PDB entry 6RAZ | electron microscopy, 4.46 A resolution (low resolution: residue-level contacts below are approximate; hydrogen-bond / salt-bridge calls are withheld) | chains 6 and 4 of the 13 polymer chains in the assembly

# Chain 6
Name: DNA replication licensing factor Mcm6
Source organism: Drosophila melanogaster
Notes: EC 3.6.4.12
UniProtKB: Q9V461 (MCM6_DROME); numbering as in UniProt (aligned over 1-817)
Chain sequence (817 residues; each row starts with the number of its first residue):
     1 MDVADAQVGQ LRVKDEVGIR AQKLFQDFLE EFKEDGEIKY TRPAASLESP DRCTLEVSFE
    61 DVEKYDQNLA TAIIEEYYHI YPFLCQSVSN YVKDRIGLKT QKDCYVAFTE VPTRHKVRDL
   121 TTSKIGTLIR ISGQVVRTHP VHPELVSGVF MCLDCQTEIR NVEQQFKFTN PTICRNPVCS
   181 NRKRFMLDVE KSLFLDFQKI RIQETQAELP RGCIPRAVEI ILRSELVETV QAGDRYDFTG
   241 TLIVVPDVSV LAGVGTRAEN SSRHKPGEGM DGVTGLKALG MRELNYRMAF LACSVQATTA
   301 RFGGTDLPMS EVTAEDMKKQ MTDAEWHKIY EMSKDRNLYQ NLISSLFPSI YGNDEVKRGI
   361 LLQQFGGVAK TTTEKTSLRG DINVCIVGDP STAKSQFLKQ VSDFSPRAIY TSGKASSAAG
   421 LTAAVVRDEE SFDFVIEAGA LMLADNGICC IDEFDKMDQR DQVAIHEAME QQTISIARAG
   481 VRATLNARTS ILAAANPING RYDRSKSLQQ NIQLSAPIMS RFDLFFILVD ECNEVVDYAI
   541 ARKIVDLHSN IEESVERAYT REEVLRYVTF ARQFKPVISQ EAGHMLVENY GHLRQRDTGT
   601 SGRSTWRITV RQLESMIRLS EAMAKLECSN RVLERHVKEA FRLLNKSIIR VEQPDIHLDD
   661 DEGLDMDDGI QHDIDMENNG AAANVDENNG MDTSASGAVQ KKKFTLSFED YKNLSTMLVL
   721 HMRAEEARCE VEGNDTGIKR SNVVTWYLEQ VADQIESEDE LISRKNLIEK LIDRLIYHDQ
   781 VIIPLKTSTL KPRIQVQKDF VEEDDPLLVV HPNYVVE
Unresolved in the structure: 1-12, 115, 248-285, 298-304, 602-605, 651-817
Ligand contacts:
  - ADP (adenosine-5'-diphosphate): Ser520, Val610, Arg611, Glu614
  - ATP (adenosine-5'-triphosphate): Ile350, Tyr351, Gly352, Pro390, Ser391, Thr392, Ala393, Lys394, Ser395, Gln396, Lys543
Swiss-Prot annotation at these positions:
  - zinc finger: Cys152 to Cys179 (C4-type)
  - motif: Ser520 to Asp523 (Arginine finger)
  - binding site (ATP): Ser391, Thr392, Ala393, Lys394, Ser395, Asn496
  - binding site (ADP): Arg611, Glu614
From the paper describing this entry:
  - catalytic residues: Arg521 (citing earlier work)
  - mutagenesis - R521A: decreased catalytic activity

# Chain 4
Name: DNA replication licensing factor MCM4
Source organism: Drosophila melanogaster
Notes: EC 3.6.4.12
UniProtKB: Q26454 (MCM4_DROME); numbering as in UniProt (aligned over 1-866)
Chain sequence (866 residues; row label = number of the first residue in the row):
     1 MSSPARSPSV GGATPKQGAR TPTRGIASQD VETPMRMGPG RAVRPSDNIS LPPTSPGNIS
    61 LPATSPARGL GANMSEIDLS SPLNYGTPSS MGSIRTPRSG IRGTPLRARP DIRTDKRIRQ
   121 VAIGGGSGLE PIPEKGSETT DPVSESSQAP QLVVWGTNVV VSQCKSKFKS FIMRFIDPSA
   181 EQDEISENID VNQPLYLQKL EEIHTLEEPY LNLNCAHLKT FDQDLYRQLI CYPQEVIPGF
   241 DMAINEMFFE RYPAALLEHQ IQVRPFNADK TRNMRSLNPE DMDQLISISG MVIRSSNVIP
   301 EMREAFFSCN ICSFSTTVEV DRGRINQPTL CTNCNTNHCF RLIHNRSEFT DKQLVKLQES
   361 PDDMAAGQTP HNVLLYAHND LVDKVQPGDR VTVTGIYRAT PLKTGGLSSS VKSVYKTHVD
   421 VVHFRKVDNK RLYEDEEGKD HIFPPERVEL LQLLAKKPDI YDRLARAIAP SIYENDDIKK
   481 GILLQLFGGT KKKHATLGRQ NFRSEIHLLL CGDPGTSKSQ MLQYVFNLVP RSQYTSGRGS
   541 SAVGLTAYVT KDPETRQLVL QTGALVLADN GVCCIDEFDK MNDSTRSVLH EVMEQQTLSI
   601 AKAGIICQLN ARTSILAAAN PAESQWNKRK NIIDNVQLPH TLLSRFDLIF LVLDPQDEIF
   661 DKRLASHLVS LYYVTRHEEE DTMFDMSVLR DYIAYAREHL SPTLSDEAQQ RLIQAYVDMR
   721 KVGAGRGQIS AYPRQLESLI RLSEAHAKVR LSNQVELLDV EEAWRLHREA LKQSATDPLS
   781 GKIDVGILTT GLSTAARKKR ADLVAAIKEN LKKKGKVLTV PYQKLFSDIK EGSQIMITRE
   841 QFEDALKEVQ DEGAIVVMGK NTIRIC
Unresolved in the structure: 1-150, 190-191, 264-265, 427-442, 777-866
Ligand contacts:
  - ATP (adenosine-5'-triphosphate), molecule 1: Ile472, Glu474, Gly512, Asp513, Pro514, Gly515, Thr516, Ser517, Lys518, Ser519, Gln520, Glu577, Ala618, Leu664
  - ATP, molecule 2: Phe502, His590, Gln595, Pro733, Arg734
Swiss-Prot annotation at these positions:
  - motif: Ser644 to Asp647 (Arginine finger)
  - binding site (ATP): Gly512 to Ser519
  - modified residue: Ser55 (Phosphoserine), Ser81 (Phosphoserine), Thr87 (Phosphothreonine)
From the paper describing this entry:
  - catalytic residues: Arg645 (citing earlier work)
  - mutagenesis - R645A: unchanged catalytic activity

# Chain 6 / chain 4 interface
Contacting residue pairs (80):
  Val13(6) - Ser313(4)
  Tyr78(6) - Asn345(4)
  Tyr78(6) - Arg346(4)
  His79(6) - Phe306(4)
  His79(6) - Arg346(4)
  Thr121(6) - Asp351(4)
  Thr122(6) - Pro300(4)
  Thr122(6) - Phe349(4)
  Thr122(6) - Thr350(4)
  Thr122(6) - Asp351(4)
  Ile125(6) - Arg346(4)
  Val136(6) - Ile605(4)
  Val136(6) - Ile606(4)
  Arg137(6) - Ile605(4)
  Lys167(6) - His344(4)
  Arg201(6) - Gln557(4)
  Arg201(6) - Ile605(4)
  Gln203(6) - Ile605(4)
  Gln203(6) - Ile606(4)
  Gln206(6) - Gln608(4)
  Pro210(6) - Asn610(4)
  Arg211(6) - Asp569(4)
  Arg211(6) - Asn610(4)
  Arg211(6) - Ala611(4)
  Arg211(6) - Arg612(4)
  Gly212(6) - Gln386(4)
  Gly212(6) - Asp569(4)
  Val244(6) - Asn345(4)
  Val244(6) - Phe349(4)
  Pro246(6) - His344(4)
  Tyr286(6) - Ile299(4)
  Tyr286(6) - Met302(4)
  Tyr286(6) - His344(4)
  Met288(6) - Pro300(4)
  Ser349(6) - Arg499(4)
  Pro390(6) - Arg734(4)
  Ser391(6) - Pro733(4)
  Ser391(6) - Arg734(4)
  Lys399(6) - Gln500(4)
  Lys399(6) - Asn501(4)
  Tyr410(6) - Gln595(4)
  Thr411(6) - Ser599(4)
  Ser412(6) - Glu591(4)
  Ser412(6) - Ser599(4)
  Lys414(6) - Ser587(4)
  Lys414(6) - Val588(4)
  Lys414(6) - Leu589(4)
  Lys414(6) - His590(4)
  Lys414(6) - Glu591(4)
  Ala415(6) - Ser599(4)
  Ser416(6) - Ala601(4)
  Ser417(6) - Ala601(4)
  Ser417(6) - Lys602(4)
  Ala419(6) - Ala603(4)
  Gly420(6) - Ala601(4)
  Thr422(6) - Ala603(4)
  Arg427(6) - Arg556(4)
  Glu430(6) - Gln557(4)
  Glu453(6) - His590(4)
  Lys456(6) - Asp583(4)
  Lys456(6) - Ser584(4)
  Lys456(6) - Ser587(4)
  Asn499(6) - Pro639(4)
  Arg501(6) - His640(4)
  Cys532(6) - Arg720(4)
  Glu534(6) - Tyr716(4)
  Glu534(6) - Arg720(4)
  Glu534(6) - Lys721(4)
  Asp537(6) - Tyr716(4)
  Tyr538(6) - Ile713(4)
  Tyr538(6) - Gln714(4)
  Tyr538(6) - Ala715(4)
  Tyr538(6) - Tyr716(4)
  Tyr538(6) - Val717(4)
  Arg542(6) - Ile713(4)
  His548(6) - Lys492(4)
  Ser549(6) - Ser705(4)
  Asn550(6) - Thr496(4)
  Glu553(6) - Thr496(4)
  Arg561(6) - Arg499(4)
Also at the interface, not in a pair above, chain 6 (60 interface residues in all): Glu75, Arg118, Leu209, Ile214, Pro348, Gln400, Val425, Ile498, Ala541, Leu547, Ser554
Also at the interface, not in a pair above, chain 4 (61 interface residues in all): Ile343, Asn379, Asp383, Leu497, Gln561, Asn570, Ile600, Cys607, Thr641, Tyr732, Ile740

# In short
The interface between chain 6 and chain 4 involves 60 residues on one side and 61 on the other. One ATP
molecule is bound between chain 6 and chain 4. Bound to chain 6: ADP. Chain 4 binds ATP. The paper reports
catalytic residues Arg521(6) and Arg645(4); R521A of chain 6 reduces catalytic activity.
Here chain 6 is DNA replication licensing factor Mcm6 and chain 4 is DNA replication licensing factor MCM4,
both from Drosophila melanogaster. Entry 6RAZ (D. melanogaster CMG-DNA, State 2B) was determined by electron
microscopy together with 6RAW, 6RAX and 6RAY from the same study.
